Entry 6G50 (X-ray diffraction, 1.65 A resolution); this record covers chains A and D.

[Chain A (and D)]
Name: Uncharacterized protein
Source organism: Thioalkalivibrio paradoxus ARh 1
Notes: chain D of this document is another copy of the same molecule, construct and numbering; everything in this record applies to it too
UniProt: W0DP94 (W0DP94_9GAMM); residue numbers follow UniProt; this construct covers 82-548
Sequence (467 residues; each row starts with the number of its first residue):
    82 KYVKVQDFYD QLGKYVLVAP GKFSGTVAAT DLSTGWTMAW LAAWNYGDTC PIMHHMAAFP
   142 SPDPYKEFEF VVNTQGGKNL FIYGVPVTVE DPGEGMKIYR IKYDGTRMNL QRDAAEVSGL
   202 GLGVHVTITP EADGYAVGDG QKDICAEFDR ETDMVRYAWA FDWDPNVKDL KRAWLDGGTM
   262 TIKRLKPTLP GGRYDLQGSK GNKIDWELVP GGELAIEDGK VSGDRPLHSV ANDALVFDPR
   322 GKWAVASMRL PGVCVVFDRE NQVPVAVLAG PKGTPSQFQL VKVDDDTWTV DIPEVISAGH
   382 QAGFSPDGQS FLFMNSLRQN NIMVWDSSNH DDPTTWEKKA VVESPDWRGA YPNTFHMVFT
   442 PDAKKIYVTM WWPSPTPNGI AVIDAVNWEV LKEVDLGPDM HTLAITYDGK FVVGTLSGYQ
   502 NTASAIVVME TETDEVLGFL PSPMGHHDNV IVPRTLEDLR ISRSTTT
Bound ions: Cu ion site 1 near Asp-88 (its only coordinating residue here); Cu ion site 2 near Arg-193 (its only coordinating residue here); Cu ion site 3: His-206, Asp-314, His-381
From the paper describing this entry:
  - Cu ion coordination: His-206, Asp-314, His-381
  - catalytic residues: Lys-103, His-136, Glu-288 (from molecular simulation)
  - mutagenesis - H136A, E288A: abolished catalytic activity
  - mutagenesis - H136A, E288A: unchanged binding to Cu ion

[Chain A / chain D interface]
Residue-residue contacts - 143 pairs, chain A then chain D:
  Lys-82(A) / Glu-513(D)  salt bridge
  Tyr-83(A) / Gln-92(D)
  Tyr-83(A) / Phe-492(D)  hydrophobic
  Tyr-83(A) / Glu-511(D)
  Tyr-83(A) / Glu-513(D)  hydrogen bond
  Tyr-83(A) / Leu-518(D)  hydrophobic
  Val-84(A) / Asp-88(D)
  Val-84(A) / Phe-89(D)
  Val-84(A) / Gln-92(D)  hydrogen bond (backbone-side chain)
  Val-84(A) / Leu-518(D)
  Lys-85(A) / Val-517(D)
  Lys-85(A) / Leu-518(D)
  Val-86(A) / Val-86(D)  hydrophobic
  Val-86(A) / Phe-89(D)
  Val-86(A) / Leu-518(D)  hydrogen bond (backbone-backbone)
  Val-86(A) / Gly-519(D)
  Val-86(A) / Phe-520(D)
  Gln-87(A) / Leu-518(D)
  Phe-89(A) / Val-84(D)
  Phe-89(A) / Val-86(D)
  Tyr-90(A) / Phe-520(D)  hydrogen bond (side chain-backbone)
  Tyr-90(A) / Leu-521(D)
  Tyr-90(A) / Pro-522(D)
  Gln-92(A) / Tyr-83(D)
  Gln-92(A) / Val-84(D)  hydrogen bond (side chain-backbone)
  Phe-104(A) / Trp-121(D)
  Phe-104(A) / Ala-123(D)
  Phe-104(A) / Trp-125(D)  hydrogen bond (backbone-side chain)
  Phe-104(A) / Asn-126(D)
  Ser-105(A) / Thr-107(D)
  Ser-105(A) / Trp-121(D)
  Ser-105(A) / Ala-123(D)
  Ser-105(A) / Trp-125(D)
  Gly-106(A) / Trp-125(D)
  Thr-107(A) / Ser-105(D)
  Ala-109(A) / Pro-524(D)  hydrophobic
  Thr-111(A) / Pro-522(D)
  Thr-115(A) / Phe-520(D)
  Gly-116(A) / Phe-520(D)
  Gly-116(A) / Leu-521(D)
  Gly-116(A) / Pro-522(D)
  Trp-117(A) / Leu-477(D)
  Trp-117(A) / Pro-479(D)
  Trp-117(A) / Leu-497(D)  hydrophobic
  Trp-117(A) / Ala-504(D)  hydrophobic
  Trp-117(A) / Ser-505(D)
  Trp-117(A) / Ala-506(D)  hydrophobic
  Trp-117(A) / Phe-520(D)  hydrophobic
  Thr-118(A) / Ala-504(D)
  Thr-118(A) / Ser-505(D)  hydrogen bond (backbone-backbone)
  Thr-118(A) / Pro-522(D)
  Thr-118(A) / Ser-523(D)  hydrogen bond (side chain-backbone)
  Thr-118(A) / Pro-524(D)
  Met-119(A) / Thr-503(D)
  Met-119(A) / Ala-504(D)  hydrogen bond (backbone-backbone)
  Trp-121(A) / Ser-105(D)
  Trp-121(A) / Gln-501(D)
  Trp-121(A) / Ser-505(D)  hydrogen bond
  Trp-121(A) / Pro-524(D)
  Trp-121(A) / Met-525(D)
  Trp-121(A) / Gly-526(D)
  Ala-123(A) / Phe-104(D)
  Trp-125(A) / Phe-104(D)  hydrogen bond (side chain-backbone)
  Trp-125(A) / Ser-105(D)
  Trp-125(A) / Gly-106(D)
  Trp-125(A) / Thr-130(D)
  Trp-125(A) / Cys-131(D)  hydrophobic
  Trp-125(A) / Pro-132(D)
  Trp-125(A) / Ile-133(D)  hydrophobic
  Trp-125(A) / Leu-161(D)  hydrophobic
  Trp-125(A) / Val-170(D)
  Asn-126(A) / Phe-104(D)
  Asn-126(A) / Val-166(D)
  Asn-126(A) / Val-168(D)
  Asn-126(A) / Thr-169(D)  hydrogen bond (backbone-backbone)
  Tyr-127(A) / Val-166(D)
  Tyr-127(A) / Pro-167(D)
  Tyr-127(A) / Thr-169(D)  hydrogen bond (backbone-side chain)
  Gly-128(A) / Thr-169(D)
  Gly-128(A) / Val-170(D)
  Cys-131(A) / Trp-125(D)  hydrophobic
  Pro-132(A) / Trp-125(D)
  Ile-133(A) / Trp-125(D)  hydrophobic
  Leu-161(A) / Trp-125(D)  hydrophobic
  Val-166(A) / Asn-126(D)
  Val-166(A) / Tyr-127(D)
  Pro-167(A) / Tyr-127(D)
  Val-168(A) / Asn-126(D)
  Thr-169(A) / Asn-126(D)  hydrogen bond (backbone-backbone)
  Thr-169(A) / Tyr-127(D)  hydrogen bond (side chain-backbone)
  Val-170(A) / Trp-125(D)
  Val-170(A) / Asn-126(D)
  Val-170(A) / Gly-128(D)
  Thr-187(A) / Asn-502(D)
  Thr-187(A) / Thr-503(D)  hydrogen bond (backbone-side chain)
  Arg-188(A) / Asn-502(D)
  Leu-477(A) / Trp-117(D)
  Gly-478(A) / Trp-117(D)
  Pro-479(A) / Trp-117(D)
  Phe-492(A) / Tyr-83(D)  hydrophobic
  Leu-497(A) / Trp-117(D)  hydrophobic
  Gln-501(A) / Trp-121(D)
  Asn-502(A) / Thr-187(D)
  Asn-502(A) / Arg-188(D)
  Thr-503(A) / Met-119(D)
  Thr-503(A) / Thr-187(D)  hydrogen bond (side chain-backbone)
  Ala-504(A) / Trp-117(D)  hydrophobic
  Ala-504(A) / Thr-118(D)
  Ala-504(A) / Met-119(D)  hydrogen bond (backbone-backbone)
  Ser-505(A) / Trp-117(D)
  Ser-505(A) / Thr-118(D)  hydrogen bond (backbone-backbone)
  Ser-505(A) / Trp-121(D)  hydrogen bond
  Ala-506(A) / Trp-117(D)  hydrophobic
  Glu-511(A) / Tyr-83(D)
  Glu-513(A) / Lys-82(D)  salt bridge
  Glu-513(A) / Tyr-83(D)  hydrogen bond
  Leu-518(A) / Tyr-83(D)  hydrophobic
  Leu-518(A) / Val-84(D)
  Leu-518(A) / Lys-85(D)
  Leu-518(A) / Val-86(D)  hydrogen bond (backbone-backbone)
  Leu-518(A) / Gln-87(D)
  Gly-519(A) / Val-86(D)
  Phe-520(A) / Val-86(D)
  Phe-520(A) / Tyr-90(D)  hydrogen bond (backbone-side chain)
  Phe-520(A) / Thr-115(D)
  Phe-520(A) / Gly-116(D)
  Phe-520(A) / Trp-117(D)  hydrophobic
  Leu-521(A) / Tyr-90(D)
  Leu-521(A) / Gly-116(D)
  Pro-522(A) / Tyr-90(D)
  Pro-522(A) / Thr-111(D)
  Pro-522(A) / Gly-116(D)
  Pro-522(A) / Thr-118(D)
  Pro-522(A) / Pro-522(D)
  Ser-523(A) / Thr-118(D)  hydrogen bond (backbone-side chain)
  Pro-524(A) / Ala-109(D)  hydrophobic
  Pro-524(A) / Thr-118(D)
  Pro-524(A) / Trp-121(D)
  Pro-524(A) / Pro-524(D)
  Pro-524(A) / Met-525(D)  hydrophobic
  Met-525(A) / Trp-121(D)
  Met-525(A) / Pro-524(D)  hydrophobic
  Gly-526(A) / Trp-121(D)
Also at the interface, not in a pair above, chain A (65 interface residues in all): Asp-88, Gly-102, Ala-120, Thr-130, Met-189, Val-517
Also at the interface, not in a pair above, chain D (66 interface residues in all): Gly-102, Ala-120, Met-189, Gly-478, Ser-498

[Summary]
The interface between chain A and chain D involves 65 residues on one side and 66 on the other, with 24
hydrogen bonds and 2 salt bridges. Polar pairs include Lys-82(A)/Glu-513(D), Tyr-83(A)/Glu-513(D) and
Val-84(A)/Gln-92(D). The paper reports catalytic residues Lys-103(A), His-136(A) and Glu-288(A); H136A and
E288A of chain A abolish catalytic activity.
Chain A and chain D are both Uncharacterized protein (Thioalkalivibrio paradoxus ARh 1); the structure, The
structure of thiocyanate dehydrogenase from Thioalkalivibrio paradoxus as isolated, was determined by X-ray
diffraction, deposited together with 6UWE, 6SJI and 6I3Q.
